PDB entry 5LEG | electron microscopy, 3.60 A resolution | chains 1A and 1B of the 80 polymer chains in the assembly

# Chain 1A (and 1B)
Name: Pilin
From: Salmonella enterica subsp. enterica serovar Typhi
Notes: chain 1B of this document is another copy of the same molecule, construct and numbering; everything in this record applies to it too
Reference sequence: P12060 (PIL1_SALTI); residues 2-64 here correspond to UniProt positions 57-119 (UniProt number = residue number + 55)
Sequence (63 residues; each row starts with the number of its first residue):
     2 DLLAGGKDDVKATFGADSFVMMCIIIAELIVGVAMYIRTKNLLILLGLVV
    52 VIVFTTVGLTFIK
What the authors report for this chain:
  - binding site for 1,2-dipalmitoyl-phosphatidyl-glycerole: Phe15, Phe20, Cys24, Ile25, Ala28, Ile31, Val32, Ala35, Tyr37, Ile38, Arg39, Lys41, Leu43, Leu44, Ile45, Leu46, Leu47, Leu49, Val50, Val51, Val54, Phe55, Val58
  - self-association interface (contacts with another copy of this molecule): Leu47

# How chain 1A and chain 1B interact
Residue-residue contacts (33; chain 1A residue first):
  Asp2(1A) - Asp10(1B)
  Asp2(1A) - Ala13(1B)
  Leu3(1A) - Ala13(1B)
  Leu3(1A) - Thr14(1B)
  Leu4(1A) - Thr14(1B)
  Ala5(1A) - Phe20(1B)
  Lys8(1A) - Phe20(1B)
  Asp9(1A) - Phe20(1B)
  Asp9(1A) - Met23(1B)
  Val11(1A) - Phe20(1B)  hydrophobic
  Lys12(1A) - Met23(1B)
  Phe15(1A) - Ile27(1B)  hydrophobic
  Ile25(1A) - Ile31(1B)
  Ile25(1A) - Val34(1B)  hydrophobic
  Ile25(1A) - Ile38(1B)
  Glu29(1A) - Ile38(1B)
  Glu29(1A) - Lys41(1B)  salt bridge
  Val32(1A) - Ile38(1B)  hydrophobic
  Gly33(1A) - Lys41(1B)
  Met36(1A) - Ile38(1B)
  Met36(1A) - Lys41(1B)
  Ile45(1A) - Lys41(1B)
  Val51(1A) - Tyr37(1B)
  Val52(1A) - Tyr37(1B)  hydrophobic
  Phe55(1A) - Val34(1B)  hydrophobic
  Phe55(1A) - Leu46(1B)
  Phe55(1A) - Leu49(1B)  hydrophobic
  Gly59(1A) - Leu30(1B)
  Leu60(1A) - Leu30(1B)
  Phe62(1A) - Ile26(1B)
  Ile63(1A) - Met23(1B)  hydrophobic
  Ile63(1A) - Ile27(1B)  hydrophobic
  Lys64(1A) - Asp18(1B)
Also at the interface, not in a pair above, chain 1A (27 interface residues in all): Gly6, Met22, Gly48, Thr56
Also at the interface, not in a pair above, chain 1B (17 interface residues in all): Ser19

# Overview
27 residues of chain 1A and 17 residues of chain 1B are in contact; the contacts include 1 salt bridge. The
salt-bridged pair is Glu29(1A)-Lys41(1B). The paper reports a binding site for
1,2-dipalmitoyl-phosphatidyl-glycerole at Phe15(1A), Phe20(1A) and Cys24(1A) among others; a self-association
interface involving Leu47(1A).
Both chains are Pilin (Salmonella enterica subsp. enterica serovar Typhi). Entry 5LEG (Structure of the
bacterial sex F pilus (pED208)) was determined by electron microscopy together with 5LER and 5LFB from the
same study.
